PDB entry 5GQJ | X-ray diffraction, 1.50 A resolution | chain A

== Chain A ==
Name: Polyhedrin
From: Bombyx mori cypovirus 1
Notes: engineered mutation(s): 193S,194A deletion
Reference sequence: P11041 (PYHD_CPVBM); residue numbers follow UniProt; this construct covers 2-192, 195-248
Chain sequence (246 residues; each row starts with the number of its first residue; note: 2 numbers in that range are skipped by the numbering (no residue carries them; nothing is unmodelled there)):
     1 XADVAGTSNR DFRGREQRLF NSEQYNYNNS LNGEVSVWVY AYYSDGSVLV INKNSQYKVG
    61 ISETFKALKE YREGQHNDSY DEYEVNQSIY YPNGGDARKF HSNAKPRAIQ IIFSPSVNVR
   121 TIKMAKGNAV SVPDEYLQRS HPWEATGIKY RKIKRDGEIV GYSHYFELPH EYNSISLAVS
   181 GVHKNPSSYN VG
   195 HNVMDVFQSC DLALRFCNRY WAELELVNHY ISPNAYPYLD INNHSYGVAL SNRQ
Not modelled in the structure: 191
Modified positions: ACE (acetyl group) at position 1
Differences from the reference sequence: acetylation (1)
Ligand contacts:
  - ATP (adenosine-5'-triphosphate): Lys154, Arg155, Asp156, Gly157, Arg247
  - CTP (cytidine-5'-triphosphate): Gly74, His76, Asn77, Asp78, Ser79, Tyr80, Asp81, Glu84, Asp96, Ala97, Arg98
UniProt features mapped onto this chain:
  - glycosylation (N-linked (GlcNAc...) asparagine): Asn28, Asn77, Asn86, Asn237
  - natural variant: His101 (H101Y: In strain: A), Gln248 (Q248QRLLV: In strain: A)

== In short ==
Chain A binds ATP and CTP.
Chain A is Polyhedrin (Bombyx mori cypovirus 1); the structure, Crystal structure of Cypovirus Polyhedra
mutant with deletion of Ser193 and Ala194, was determined by X-ray diffraction together with 5GQI, 5GQK, 5GQL,
5GQM and 5GQN from the same study.
